PDB entry 8ZK2 | electron microscopy, 2.65 A resolution | chains C and d of the 36 polymer chains in the assembly

# Chain C
Protein: Photosynthetic reaction center cytochrome c subunit
From: Roseospirillum parvum
Reference sequence: Q6XBJ5 (Q6XBJ5_9PROT); residues 1-362 here = UniProt positions 1-362
Amino-acid sequence (362 residues; numbered 1 to 362; the number before each row is that of its first residue):
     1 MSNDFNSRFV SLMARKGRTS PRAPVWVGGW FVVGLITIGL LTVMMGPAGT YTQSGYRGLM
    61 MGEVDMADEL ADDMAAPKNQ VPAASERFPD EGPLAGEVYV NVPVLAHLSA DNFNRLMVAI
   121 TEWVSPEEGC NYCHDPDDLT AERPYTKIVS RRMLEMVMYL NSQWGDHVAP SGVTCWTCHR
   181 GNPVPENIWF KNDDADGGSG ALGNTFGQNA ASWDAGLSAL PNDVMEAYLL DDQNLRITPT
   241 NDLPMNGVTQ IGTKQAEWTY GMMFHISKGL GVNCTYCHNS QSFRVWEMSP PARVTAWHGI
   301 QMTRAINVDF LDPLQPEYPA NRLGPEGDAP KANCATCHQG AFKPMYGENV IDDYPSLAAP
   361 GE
Unresolved in the structure: 1-19, 362
Covalent attachments: heme c (HEC) linked to C130, C133, C175, C178, C274, C277, C334, C337

# Chain d
Protein: Alpha subunit of light-harvesting 1 complex
From: Roseospirillum parvum
Reference sequence: Q6XBJ8 (Q6XBJ8_9PROT); numbering as in UniProt (aligned over 1-67)
Amino-acid sequence (67 residues; numbered 1 to 67; the number before each row is that of its first residue):
     1 MTFSTHKVWL MFDPRSTLVA LAAFLVVLAL LIHFLCLGHD RFNWLEGNPA ATKAAAAAVT
    61 MPVNPVA
Unresolved in the structure: 54-67

# Chain C / chain d interface
Contacting residue pairs (22):
  A23(C) with S16(d)
  P24(C) with S16(d)
  W26(C) with F12(d), hydrophobic; S16(d); T17(d); A20(d), hydrophobic
  W30(C) with V19(d), hydrophobic; A20(d), hydrophobic; A23(d), hydrophobic
  V32(C) with F24(d), hydrophobic
  V33(C) with A20(d); F24(d), hydrophobic
  I36(C) with F24(d), hydrophobic; V27(d); L31(d)
  T37(C) with V27(d)
  G39(C) with L31(d)
  L40(C) with V27(d), hydrophobic; L30(d); L31(d)
  V43(C) with L31(d), hydrophobic
  M44(C) with F34(d), hydrophobic
Interface residues without a listed pair, chain C (13 interface residues in all): G29
Interface residues without a listed pair, chain d (14 interface residues in all): R15, L28, L35

# Summary
13 residues of chain C face 14 of chain d across their interface.
Here chain C is Photosynthetic reaction center cytochrome c subunit and chain d is Alpha subunit of
light-harvesting 1 complex, both from Roseospirillum parvum. Entry 8ZK2 (Cryo-EM structure of photosynthetic
LH1-RC core complex of Roseospirillum parvum) was determined by electron microscopy together with 8ZJW from
the same study.
